PDB entry 8P36 | electron microscopy, 2.51 A resolution | chain A

== Chain A ==
Protein: Neisseria meningitidis PilE, SB-DATDH variant
From: Neisseria meningitidis 8013
Sequence (161 residues; each row starts with the number of its first residue):
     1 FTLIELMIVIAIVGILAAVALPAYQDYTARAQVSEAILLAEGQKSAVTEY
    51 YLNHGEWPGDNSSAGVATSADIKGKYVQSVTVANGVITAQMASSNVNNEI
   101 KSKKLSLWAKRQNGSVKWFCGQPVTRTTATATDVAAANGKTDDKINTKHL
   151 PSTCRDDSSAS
Disulfides: C120-C154
Glycans and other covalent adducts: bacillosamine (B6D) linked to S63; sn-glycerol-3-phosphate (G3P) linked to S69
Small-molecule neighbours:
  - bacillosamine (B6D; 2,4-bisacetamido-2,4,6-trideoxy-beta-D-glucopyranose): Y50, E56, W57, P58, G59, D60, S62, A129
  - sn-glycerol-3-phosphate (G3P): T68, A70, S79, T81, Q90
Reported in the primary citation:
  - post-translational modification sites: S63, S69

== Summary ==
Covalently linked sn-glycerol-3-phosphate: at S69. Bacillosamine is covalently linked to S63. The paper
reports modification sites S63 and S69.
Chain A is Neisseria meningitidis PilE, SB-DATDH variant (Neisseria meningitidis 8013); the structure,
Neisseria meningitidis Type IV pilus SB-DATDH variant, was determined by electron microscopy together with
8P2V, 8P3B, 8PIJ, 8PIZ and 8PJP from the same study.
